6M7K - chains A and B; structure by X-ray diffraction, 1.10 A resolution.

Chain A:
Protein: Aldo-keto reductase family 1 member C13
Organism: Mus musculus
Notes: EC 1.1.1.-
UniProt: Q8VC28 (AK1CD_MOUSE); residues 3-323 here = UniProt positions 3-323
Sequence (321 residues; row label = number of the first residue in the row):
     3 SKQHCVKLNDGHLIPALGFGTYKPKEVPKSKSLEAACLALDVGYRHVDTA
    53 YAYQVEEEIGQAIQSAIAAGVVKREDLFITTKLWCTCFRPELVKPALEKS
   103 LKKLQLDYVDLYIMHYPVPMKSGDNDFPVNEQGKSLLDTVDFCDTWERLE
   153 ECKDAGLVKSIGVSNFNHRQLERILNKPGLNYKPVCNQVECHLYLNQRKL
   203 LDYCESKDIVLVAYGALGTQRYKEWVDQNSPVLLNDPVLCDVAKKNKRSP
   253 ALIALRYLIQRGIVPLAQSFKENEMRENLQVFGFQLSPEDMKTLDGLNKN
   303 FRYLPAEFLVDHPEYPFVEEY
Unresolved in the structure: 3-5
Sequence notes: engineered mutation Ala68 (Lys in Q8VC28), Ala70 (Lys in Q8VC28); variant Asn183 (Lys in Q8VC28)
UniProt features mapped onto this chain:
  - active site: Tyr55 (Proton donor)
  - binding site (NAD(+)): Gly20 to Tyr24, Asp50, Tyr55, Ser166, Asn167, Gln190, Tyr216 to Tyr224, Gln270 to Asn280
  - binding site (substrate): His117
  - site: Lys84 (Lowers pKa of active site Tyr)
From the paper describing this entry:
  - binding site for cyclic AMP-AMP-GMP (chain B): Glu28

Chain B:
Molecule: cyclic AMP-AMP-GMP
Sequence (3 nucleotides; numbered 1 to 3; the number before each row is that of its first residue):
     1 AAG
Covalent attachments: covalent link A1-G3

Interface between chain A and chain B:
Pairs across the interface (24; chain A residue first):
  Tyr24(A) - A1(B)  stacking on the base
  Tyr24(A) - G3(B)  sugar contact
  Pro26(A) - G3(B)  sugar contact
  Glu28(A) - G3(B)  hydrogen bond to the base
  Val29(A) - G3(B)  base contact
  Tyr55(A) - A1(B)  base contact
  Gly217(A) - A1(B)  sugar contact
  Gly217(A) - A2(B)  phosphate contact
  Ala218(A) - A2(B)  hydrogen bond to the phosphate
  Leu219(A) - A2(B)  hydrogen bond to the phosphate
  Gly220(A) - A1(B)  sugar contact
  Gly220(A) - A2(B)  phosphate contact
  Thr221(A) - A1(B)  phosphate contact
  Gln222(A) - A1(B)  hydrogen bond to the phosphate
  Gln222(A) - A2(B)  hydrogen bond to the sugar
  Arg223(A) - A1(B)  phosphate contact
  Ala253(A) - A2(B)  base contact
  Gln270(A) - A1(B)  sugar contact
  Gln270(A) - A2(B)  base contact
  Ser271(A) - A2(B)  sugar contact
  Glu276(A) - A2(B)  hydrogen bond to the sugar
  Glu279(A) - A2(B)  hydrogen bond to the base
  Asn280(A) - A2(B)  hydrogen bond to the base
  Leu306(A) - A1(B)  base contact
Interface residues without a listed pair, chain A (22 interface residues in all): Tyr216, Leu268, Lys273

In short:
22 residues of chain A and 3 residues of chain B are in contact, with 8 hydrogen bonds and 1 aromatic stacking
contact. Among the polar pairs are Glu28(A)-G3(B), Glu279(A)-A2(B) and Asn280(A)-A2(B). The paper reports a
binding site for cyclic AMP-AMP-GMP (chain B) at Glu28(A).
Here chain A is Aldo-keto reductase family 1 member C13 (Mus musculus) and chain B is cyclic AMP-AMP-GMP.
Entry 6M7K (Structure of mouse RECON (AKR1C13) in complex with cyclic AMP-AMP-GMP (cAAG)) was determined by
X-ray diffraction (same publication as 6E0K, 6E0L, 6E0M, 6E0N and 6E0O).
